PDB entry 5CTW | X-ray diffraction, 1.48 A resolution | chain A

[Chain A]
Molecule: DNA gyrase subunit B
Organism: Staphylococcus aureus
Notes: EC 5.99.1.3; fragment: ATP binding domain, (delta105-127)
Reference sequence: P0A0K8 (GYRB_STAAU); numbering as in UniProt; present here: 2-104, 128-234
Sequence (212 residues; each row starts with the number of its first residue; note: 23 numbers in that range are skipped by the numbering (no residue carries them; nothing is unmodelled there); numbering starts at 0):
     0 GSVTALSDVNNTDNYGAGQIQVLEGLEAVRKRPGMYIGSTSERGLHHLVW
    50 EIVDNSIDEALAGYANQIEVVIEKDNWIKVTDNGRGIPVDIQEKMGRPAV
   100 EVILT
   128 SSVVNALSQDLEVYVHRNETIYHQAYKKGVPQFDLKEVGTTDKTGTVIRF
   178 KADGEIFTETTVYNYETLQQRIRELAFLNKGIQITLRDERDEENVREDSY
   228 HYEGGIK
Not modelled in the structure: 0-15, 231-234
Sequence notes: expression tag (0-1)
Bound ions: Mg2+ near E50 (its only coordinating residue here)
Ligand contacts: 2-(butanoylamino)thiophene-3-carboxamide (55D): N54, S55, E58, D81, R84, G85, I86, P87, I102, T173

[Summary]
Ligands of chain A: 2-(butanoylamino)thiophene-3-carboxamide.
Chain A is DNA gyrase subunit B (Staphylococcus aureus); the structure, Crystal structure of the ATP binding
domain of S. aureus GyrB complexed with a fragment, was determined by X-ray diffraction together with 5CPH,
5CTU, 5CTX and 5CTY from the same study.
